4A10 - chains A and D of the 4 polymer chains in the assembly; structure by X-ray diffraction, 2.25 A resolution.

== Chain A (and D) ==
Name: Octenoyl-CoA reductase/carboxylase
From: Streptomyces sp
Notes: chain D of this document is another copy of the same molecule, construct and numbering; everything in this record applies to it too
UniProt: F0V3Z3 (F0V3Z3_9ACTO); residues 1-447 here correspond to UniProt positions 2-448 (UniProt number = residue number + 1)
Amino-acid sequence (447 residues; numbered 1 to 447; the number before each row is that of its first residue):
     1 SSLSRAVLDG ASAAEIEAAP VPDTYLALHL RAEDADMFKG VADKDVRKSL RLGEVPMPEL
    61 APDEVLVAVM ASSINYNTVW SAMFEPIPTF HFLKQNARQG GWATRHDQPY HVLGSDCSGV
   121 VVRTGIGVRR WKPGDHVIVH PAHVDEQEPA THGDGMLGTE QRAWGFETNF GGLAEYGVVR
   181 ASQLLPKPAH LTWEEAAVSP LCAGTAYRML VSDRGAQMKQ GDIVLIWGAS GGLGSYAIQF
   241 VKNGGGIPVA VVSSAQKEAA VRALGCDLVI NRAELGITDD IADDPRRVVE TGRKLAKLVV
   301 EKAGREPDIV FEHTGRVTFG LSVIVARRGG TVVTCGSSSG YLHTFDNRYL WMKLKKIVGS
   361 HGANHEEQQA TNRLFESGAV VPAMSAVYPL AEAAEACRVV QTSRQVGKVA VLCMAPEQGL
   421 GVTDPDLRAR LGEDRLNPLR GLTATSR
Unresolved in the structure: 276-285, 336-346, 446-447 (chain D: 276-283, 314-316, 336-351, 445-447)

== How chain A and chain D interact ==
Residue-residue contacts (44; chain A residue first):
  Met156(A) with Arg328(D); Leu354(D)
  Leu157(A) with Arg328(D); Gly329(D); Leu354(D), hydrophobic
  Gly158(A) with Arg328(D), hydrogen bond (backbone-side chain)
  Thr159(A) with Arg328(D)
  Gln161(A) with Arg328(D), hydrogen bond (backbone-side chain)
  Arg208(A) with Leu354(D)
  Arg328(A) with Met156(D), hydrogen bond (side chain-backbone); Leu157(D); Gly158(D); Gln161(D), hydrogen bond
  Arg348(A) with Pro86(D)
  Leu350(A) with Phe319(D), hydrophobic; Ile357(D), hydrophobic; Gly359(D)
  Trp351(A) with Thr334(D); Cys335(D); Gly359(D); Ser360(D); His361(D), hydrogen bond (backbone-side chain)
  Met352(A) with His361(D)
  Leu354(A) with Met156(D); Leu157(D), hydrophobic; Arg208(D); Gly359(D); Ser360(D); His361(D)
  Lys355(A) with Val358(D); Gly359(D), hydrogen bond (backbone-backbone)
  Lys356(A) with Ile357(D)
  Ile357(A) with Lys356(D); Ile357(D), hydrogen bond (backbone-backbone)
  Val358(A) with Lys355(D); Lys356(D)
  Gly359(A) with Lys353(D); Leu354(D); Lys355(D), hydrogen bond (backbone-backbone); Lys356(D), hydrogen bond (backbone-side chain)
  Ser360(A) with Lys353(D), hydrogen bond (backbone-backbone); Leu354(D)
  His361(A) with Lys353(D), hydrogen bond (side chain-backbone); Leu354(D)
Also at the interface, not in a pair above, chain A (21 interface residues in all): Arg214, Gly329

== Summary ==
The interface between chain A and chain D involves 21 residues on one side and 20 on the other, with 11
hydrogen bonds. Polar contacts include Gly158(A)-Arg328(D), Gln161(A)-Arg328(D) and Arg328(A)-Met156(D).
Both chains are Octenoyl-CoA reductase/carboxylase (Streptomyces sp). Entry 4A10 (Apo-structure of
2-octenoyl-CoA carboxylase reductase CinF from streptomyces sp) was determined by X-ray diffraction, deposited
together with 4A0S.
